Entry 8UOT (electron microscopy, 3.70 A resolution); this record covers chains 0 and 1 of the 30 polymer chains in the assembly.

== Chain 0 ==
Protein: General transcription and DNA repair factor IIH helicase subunit XPD/RAD3
Source organism: Saccharomyces cerevisiae
Notes: EC 5.6.2.3
Reference sequence: P06839 (RAD3_YEAST); numbering as in UniProt (aligned over 1-778)
Sequence (778 residues; row label = number of the first residue in the row):
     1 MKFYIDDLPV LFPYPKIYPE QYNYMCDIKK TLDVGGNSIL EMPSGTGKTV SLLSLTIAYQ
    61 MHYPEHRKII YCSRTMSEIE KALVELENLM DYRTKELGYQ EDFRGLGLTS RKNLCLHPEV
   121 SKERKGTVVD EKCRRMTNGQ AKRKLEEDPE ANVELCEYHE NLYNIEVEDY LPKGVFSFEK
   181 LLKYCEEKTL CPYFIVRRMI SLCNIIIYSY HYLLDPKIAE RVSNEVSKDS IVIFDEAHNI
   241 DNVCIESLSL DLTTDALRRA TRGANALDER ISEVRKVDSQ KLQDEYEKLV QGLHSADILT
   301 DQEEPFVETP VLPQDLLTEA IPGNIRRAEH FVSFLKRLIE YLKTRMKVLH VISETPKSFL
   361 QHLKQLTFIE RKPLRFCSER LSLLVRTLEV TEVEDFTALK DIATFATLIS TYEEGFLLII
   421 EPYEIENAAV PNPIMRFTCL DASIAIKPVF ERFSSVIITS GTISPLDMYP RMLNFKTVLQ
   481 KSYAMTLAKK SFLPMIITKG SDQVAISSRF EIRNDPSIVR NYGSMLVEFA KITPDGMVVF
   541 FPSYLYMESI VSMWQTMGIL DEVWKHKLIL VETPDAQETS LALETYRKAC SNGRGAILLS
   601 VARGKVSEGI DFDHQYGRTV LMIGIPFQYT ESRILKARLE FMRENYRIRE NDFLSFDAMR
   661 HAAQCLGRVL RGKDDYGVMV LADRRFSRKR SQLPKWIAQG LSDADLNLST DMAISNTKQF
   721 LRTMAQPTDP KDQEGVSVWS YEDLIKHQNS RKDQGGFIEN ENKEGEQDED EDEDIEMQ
Not modelled in the structure: 753-778
Ion coordination: 4Fe-4S cluster Fe: C133, C156, C191
Ligand contacts: 4Fe-4S cluster (SF4): R111, C115, L116, H117, V120, C133, T137, C156, Y158, H159, C191, Y193, F194
Swiss-Prot annotation at these positions:
  - motif: D235 to H238 (DEAH box)
  - binding site (ATP): M42 to T49
  - binding site ([4Fe-4S] cluster): C115, C133, C156, C191
  - mutagenesis: K48 (K48R/A: Loss of ATPase and DNA helicase activities but not ssDNA-binding or ATP-binding, impaired removal of pyrimidine dimers. Loss of RNA:DNA helicase. Extremely UV-sensitive), R111 (R111H: Intermediate level of UV-sensitivity), C115 (C115S: Extremely UV-sensitive), E236 (E236K: In rad3-1; abnormal sensitivity to UV irradiation, defective excision of damaged DNA bases ...), G461 (G461R: In rad3-2; abnormal sensitivity to UV irradiation, defective excision of damaged DNA bases)

== Chain 1 ==
Protein: General transcription and DNA repair factor IIH subunit TFB1
Source organism: Saccharomyces cerevisiae
Reference sequence: P32776 (TFB1_YEAST); residue numbers follow UniProt; this construct covers 1-642
Sequence (642 residues; numbered 1 to 642; the number before each row is that of its first residue):
     1 MSHSGAAIFE KVSGIIAINE DVSPAELTWR STDGDKVHTV VLSTIDKLQA TPASSEKMML
    61 RLIGKVDESK KRKDNEGNEV VPKPQRHMFS FNNRTVMDNI KMTLQQIISR YKDADIYEEK
   121 RRREESAQHT ETPMSSSSVT AGTPTPHLDT PQLNNGAPLI NTAKLDDSLS KEKLLTNLKL
   181 QQSLLKGNKV LMKVFQETVI NAGLPPSEFW STRIPLLRAF ALSTSQKVGP YNVLSTIKPV
   241 ASSENKVNVN LSREKILNIF ENYPIVKKAY TDNVPKNFKE PEFWARFFSS KLFRKLRGEK
   301 IMQNDRGDVI IDRYLTLDQE FDRKDDDMLL HPVKKIIDLD GNIQDDPVVR GNRPDFTMQP
   361 GVDINGNSDG TVDILKGMNR LSEKMIMALK NEYSRTNLQN KSNITNDEED EDNDERNELK
   421 IDDLNESYKT NYAIIHLKRN AHEKTTDNDA KSSADSIKNA DLKVSNQQML QQLSLVMDNL
   481 INKLDLNQVV PNNEVSNKIN KRVITAIKIN AKQAKHNNVN SALGSFVDNT SQANELEVKS
   541 TLPIDLLESC RMLHTTCCEF LKHFYIHFQS GEQKQASTVK KLYNHLKDCI EKLNELFQDV
   601 LNGDGESMSN TCTAYLKPVL NSITLATHKY DEYFNEYNNN SN
Not modelled in the structure: 1-166, 241-244, 394-412, 447-461, 518-535, 640-642
Swiss-Prot annotation at these positions:
  - modified residue: T150 (Phosphothreonine)

== How chain 0 and chain 1 interact ==
Residue-residue contacts - 113 pairs, chain 0 then chain 1:
  F12(0) with L424(1), hydrophobic
  Y14(0) with I421(1), hydrogen bond (side chain-backbone); L424(1); N425(1)
  P15(0) with L424(1)
  K16(0) with L424(1); N425(1)
  Y18(0) with D423(1), hydrogen bond; L424(1)
  R74(0) with D345(1)
  T75(0) with N342(1); D345(1)
  M76(0) with G341(1); N342(1), hydrogen bond (backbone-side chain); D345(1)
  S77(0) with I336(1); N342(1), hydrogen bond (backbone-side chain)
  E80(0) with I336(1); E415(1)
  V84(0) with E415(1); R416(1), hydrogen bond (backbone-side chain); L419(1), hydrophobic
  E85(0) with I421(1)
  E87(0) with R416(1)
  N88(0) with R416(1), hydrogen bond
  D91(0) with R416(1), salt bridge
  S110(0) with Q344(1), hydrogen bond (side chain-backbone); D345(1)
  K112(0) with Q344(1)
  N113(0) with K335(1); G341(1), hydrogen bond (side chain-backbone); Q344(1)
  R124(0) with Q344(1), hydrogen bond (backbone-side chain)
  G126(0) with Q344(1)
  T127(0) with P347(1)
  D130(0) with P347(1)
  S177(0) with E415(1), hydrogen bond
  E179(0) with N413(1), hydrogen bond (side chain-backbone); E415(1)
  K183(0) with N413(1)
  S209(0) with D345(1)
  H211(0) with D346(1)
  Y212(0) with D345(1), hydrogen bond (side chain-backbone)
  I218(0) with D346(1)
  E246(0) with V349(1); R350(1); G351(1)
  S249(0) with R350(1); G351(1); N352(1)
  L250(0) with R350(1); G351(1); N352(1), hydrogen bond (backbone-side chain)
  D251(0) with G351(1); N352(1); R353(1), hydrogen bond (side chain-backbone)
  D401(0) with R350(1)
  N427(0) with I364(1)
  A429(0) with I364(1)
  R436(0) with N352(1); R353(1), hydrogen bond (side chain-backbone)
  F437(0) with N352(1)
  S543(0) with T357(1), hydrogen bond (side chain-backbone); M358(1)
  Y544(0) with T357(1), hydrogen bond (backbone-backbone); M358(1); Q359(1); P360(1), hydrophobic
  L545(0) with T357(1), hydrogen bond (backbone-backbone); G361(1)
  E548(0) with P360(1); G361(1), hydrogen bond (side chain-backbone); T371(1)
  V551(0) with L375(1), hydrophobic
  S552(0) with T371(1), hydrogen bond
  Q555(0) with G298(1), hydrogen bond (side chain-backbone)
  D561(0) with S235(1); R297(1), salt bridge
  W564(0) with N232(1); S235(1); M378(1), hydrophobic
  K565(0) with K238(1)
  L568(0) with S382(1)
  I569(0) with M378(1)
  L570(0) with N379(1)
  V571(0) with L375(1), hydrophobic
  T573(0) with N379(1)
  P574(0) with P360(1), hydrophobic
  A576(0) with L339(1); I343(1), hydrophobic
  Q577(0) with L330(1)
  T579(0) with L339(1)
  S580(0) with V333(1); D338(1); L339(1), hydrogen bond (side chain-backbone); D340(1)
  L581(0) with L329(1); H331(1); V333(1), hydrophobic; E383(1)
  A582(0) with N379(1)
  L583(0) with I337(1), hydrophobic; L339(1), hydrophobic
  T585(0) with E383(1), hydrogen bond; I386(1)
  K588(0) with I386(1)
  K605(0) with L339(1)
  Y629(0) with D355(1); F356(1); T357(1)
  K673(0) with D423(1)
  D674(0) with D422(1); D423(1)
Also at the interface, not in a pair above, chain 0 (75 interface residues in all): A428, Y546, E578, E584, A589, R594, V606, I610
Also at the interface, not in a pair above, chain 1 (57 interface residues in all): D326, V348, V372, I374, M385, K390

== Overview ==
75 residues of chain 0 face 57 of chain 1 across their interface; the contacts include 23 hydrogen bonds and 2
salt bridges. Polar contacts include D91(0)-R416(1), D561(0)-R297(1) and Y14(0)-I421(1). Bound to chain 0:
4Fe-4S cluster.
Chain 0 is General transcription and DNA repair factor IIH helicase subunit XPD/RAD3 and chain 1 is General
transcription and DNA repair factor IIH subunit TFB1, both from Saccharomyces cerevisiae; the structure,
Composite map of PICdeltaTFIIK form1, was determined by electron microscopy (same publication as 8UOQ).
